5W9D - chains A and B; structure by X-ray diffraction, 1.65 A resolution.

== Chain A (and B) ==
Name: Estrogen receptor
From: Homo sapiens
Notes: chain B of this document is another copy of the same molecule, construct and numbering; everything in this record applies to it too
UniProtKB: P03372 (ESR1_HUMAN); residues 306-554 here = UniProt positions 306-554
Sequence (249 residues; numbered 306 to 554; the number before each row is that of its first residue):
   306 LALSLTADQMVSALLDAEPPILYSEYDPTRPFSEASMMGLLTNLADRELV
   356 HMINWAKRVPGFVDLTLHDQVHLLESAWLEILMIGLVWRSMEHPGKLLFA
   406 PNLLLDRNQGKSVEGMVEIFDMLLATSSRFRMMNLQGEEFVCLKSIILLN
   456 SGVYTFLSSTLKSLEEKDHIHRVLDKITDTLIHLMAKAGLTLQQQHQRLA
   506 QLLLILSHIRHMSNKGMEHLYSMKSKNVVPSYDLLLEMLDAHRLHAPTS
Unresolved in the structure: 306, 337-338, 551-554 (chain B: 306, 339-340, 546-554)
Sequence notes: engineered mutation Ser-381 (Cys in P03372), Ser-417 (Cys in P03372), Ser-530 (Cys in P03372); conflict Ser-536 (Leu in P03372)
Residues lining bound ligands: Endoxifen (9XY): Met-343, Leu-346, Thr-347, Leu-349, Ala-350, Asp-351, Glu-353, Leu-354, Trp-383, Leu-384, Leu-387, Met-388, Leu-391, Arg-394, Phe-404, Glu-419, Gly-420, Met-421, Ile-424, Leu-428, Gly-521, His-524, Leu-525, Asn-532, Val-533, Pro-535
From the paper describing this entry:
  - binding site for Endoxifen: Asp-351, Val-533

== Interface between chain A and chain B ==
Residue-residue contacts (58):
  Met-427(A) / Thr-460(B)
  Ala-430(A) / Tyr-459(B)
  Arg-434(A) / Tyr-459(B)  hydrogen bond
  Arg-434(A) / His-476(B)  hydrogen bond
  Ile-451(A) / Leu-509(B)  hydrophobic
  Asn-455(A) / Leu-509(B)
  Asn-455(A) / Ser-512(B)  hydrogen bond
  Asn-455(A) / His-513(B)  hydrogen bond (backbone-side chain)
  Ser-456(A) / His-513(B)
  Tyr-459(A) / Ala-430(B)
  Tyr-459(A) / Arg-434(B)  hydrogen bond
  Tyr-459(A) / Ile-510(B)
  Tyr-459(A) / His-513(B)
  Thr-460(A) / Met-427(B)
  Leu-462(A) / Asp-426(B)
  His-476(A) / Arg-434(B)  hydrogen bond
  Asp-480(A) / Gln-502(B)
  Asp-480(A) / Gln-506(B)  hydrogen bond
  Thr-483(A) / His-501(B)
  Thr-483(A) / Ala-505(B)
  Asp-484(A) / Gln-498(B)  hydrogen bond
  Asp-484(A) / Gln-502(B)  hydrogen bond
  Ile-487(A) / His-501(B)
  Leu-497(A) / Leu-497(B)  hydrophobic
  Gln-498(A) / Asp-484(B)  hydrogen bond
  His-501(A) / Thr-483(B)
  His-501(A) / Asp-484(B)  salt bridge
  His-501(A) / Ile-487(B)
  His-501(A) / Leu-504(B)
  Gln-502(A) / Asp-480(B)
  Gln-502(A) / Asp-484(B)  hydrogen bond
  Leu-504(A) / His-501(B)
  Ala-505(A) / Thr-483(B)
  Ala-505(A) / Leu-508(B)  hydrophobic
  Gln-506(A) / Asp-480(B)  hydrogen bond
  Leu-508(A) / Ala-505(B)  hydrophobic
  Leu-509(A) / Ile-451(B)  hydrophobic
  Leu-509(A) / Asn-455(B)
  Leu-509(A) / Leu-511(B)  hydrophobic
  Ile-510(A) / Tyr-459(B)
  Leu-511(A) / Leu-509(B)  hydrophobic
  Leu-511(A) / Ser-512(B)  hydrogen bond (backbone-side chain)
  Ser-512(A) / Asn-455(B)  hydrogen bond
  Ser-512(A) / Leu-511(B)  hydrogen bond (side chain-backbone)
  Ser-512(A) / Ser-512(B)  hydrogen bond (backbone-side chain)
  Ser-512(A) / Arg-515(B)  hydrogen bond
  His-513(A) / Asn-455(B)  hydrogen bond (side chain-backbone)
  His-513(A) / Ser-456(B)
  His-513(A) / Tyr-459(B)
  His-513(A) / Arg-515(B)  hydrogen bond
  Arg-515(A) / Ser-512(B)  hydrogen bond
  Arg-515(A) / His-513(B)  hydrogen bond
  Arg-515(A) / His-516(B)
  His-516(A) / Arg-515(B)
  His-516(A) / Asn-519(B)  hydrogen bond
  Asn-519(A) / His-516(B)  hydrogen bond
  Asn-519(A) / Asn-519(B)  hydrogen bond
  Glu-523(A) / Glu-523(B)
Interface residues without a listed pair, chain A (34 interface residues in all): Gly-457, Val-458, Leu-479
Interface residues without a listed pair, chain B (35 interface residues in all): Glu-385, Arg-412, Val-458, Leu-479

== In short ==
34 residues of chain A and 35 residues of chain B are in contact, with 24 hydrogen bonds and 1 salt bridge.
Among the polar pairs are His-501(A)/Asp-484(B), Arg-434(A)/Tyr-459(B) and Arg-434(A)/His-476(B). Ligands of
chain A: Endoxifen. From the paper: a binding site for Endoxifen at Asp-351(A) and Val-533(A).
Chain A and chain B are both Estrogen receptor (Homo sapiens); the structure, Estrogen Receptor Alpha Ligand
Binding Domain C381S, C417S, C530S Mutant in Complex with Endoxifen, was determined by X-ray diffraction,
deposited together with 5W9C, 6CBZ and 5T1Z.
